PDB entry 2CII | X-ray diffraction, 2.55 A resolution | chains A and C of the 3 polymer chains in the assembly

Chain A:
Protein: H-2 class I histocompatibility antigen D-B alpha chain
Source organism: Mus musculus
UniProt: P01899 (HA11_MOUSE); residues 1-275 here correspond to UniProt positions 25-299 (UniProt number = residue number + 24)
Chain sequence (275 residues; numbered 1 to 275; the number before each row is that of its first residue):
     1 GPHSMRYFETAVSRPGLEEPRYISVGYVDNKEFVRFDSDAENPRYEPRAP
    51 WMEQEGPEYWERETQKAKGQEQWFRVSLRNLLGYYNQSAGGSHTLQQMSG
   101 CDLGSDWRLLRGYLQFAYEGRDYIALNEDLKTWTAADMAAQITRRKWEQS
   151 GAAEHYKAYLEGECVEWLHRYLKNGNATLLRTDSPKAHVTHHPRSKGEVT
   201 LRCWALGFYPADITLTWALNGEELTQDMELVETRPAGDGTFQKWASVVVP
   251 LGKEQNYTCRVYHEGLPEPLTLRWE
Sequence notes: conflict Ala218 (Gln242 in P01899)
Disulfide bonds: Cys101-Cys164, Cys203-Cys259

Chain C:
Protein: Nucleoprotein
UniProt: P26590 (NCAP_PI1HW); residues 1-9 here correspond to UniProt positions 324-332 (UniProt number = residue number + 323)
Chain sequence (9 residues; each row starts with the number of its first residue):
     1 FAPGNYPAL
Disordered / not traced: 1-5

How chain A and chain C interact:
Residue-residue contacts (20; chain A residue first):
  Trp73(A) - Tyr6(C)
  Trp73(A) - Pro7(C)  hydrogen bond (side chain-backbone)
  Trp73(A) - Ala8(C)
  Trp73(A) - Leu9(C)  hydrophobic
  Val76(A) - Ala8(C)  hydrophobic
  Ser77(A) - Ala8(C)
  Ser77(A) - Leu9(C)  hydrogen bond (side chain-backbone)
  Asn80(A) - Leu9(C)  hydrogen bond (side chain-backbone)
  Leu81(A) - Leu9(C)  hydrophobic
  Tyr84(A) - Leu9(C)  hydrogen bond (side chain-backbone)
  Leu95(A) - Leu9(C)  hydrophobic
  Thr143(A) - Leu9(C)  hydrogen bond (side chain-backbone)
  Lys146(A) - Ala8(C)
  Lys146(A) - Leu9(C)  hydrogen bond (side chain-backbone)
  Trp147(A) - Pro7(C)  hydrogen bond (side chain-backbone)
  Trp147(A) - Ala8(C)  hydrogen bond (side chain-backbone)
  Trp147(A) - Leu9(C)  hydrophobic
  Ser150(A) - Pro7(C)
  His155(A) - Tyr6(C)  hydrogen bond (backbone-side chain)
  Tyr156(A) - Tyr6(C)  hydrogen bond (backbone-side chain)
Interface residues without a listed pair, chain A (17 interface residues in all): Tyr123, Ile124, Ala152, Tyr159

In short:
Chain A and chain C form an interface of 17 and 4 residues respectively, with 10 hydrogen bonds. Among the
polar pairs are Trp73(A)-Pro7(C), Ser77(A)-Leu9(C) and Asn80(A)-Leu9(C).
Here chain A is H-2 class I histocompatibility antigen D-B alpha chain (Mus musculus) and chain C is
Nucleoprotein. Entry 2CII (The crystal structure of H-2Db complexed with a partial peptide epitope suggests an
MHC Class I ...) was determined by X-ray diffraction.
